PDB entry 1TAL | X-ray diffraction, 1.50 A resolution | chain A

Chain A:
Protein: Alpha-lytic protease
Source organism: Lysobacter enzymogenes
Notes: EC 3.4.21.12
Reference sequence: P00778 (PRLA_LYSEN); the construct lacks a stretch of the UniProt sequence and is renumbered around it, so the offset changes along the chain: 16-19 = UniProt 202-205; 31-36 = UniProt 206-211; 38-44 = UniProt 212-218; 45-48 = UniProt 220-223; 13 more segments
Sequence (198 residues; row label = number of the first residue in the row; note: 60 numbers in that range are skipped by the numbering (no residue carries them; nothing is unmodelled there); a row labelled like 15A-15B holds insertion residues (15A, then the next letters in order)):
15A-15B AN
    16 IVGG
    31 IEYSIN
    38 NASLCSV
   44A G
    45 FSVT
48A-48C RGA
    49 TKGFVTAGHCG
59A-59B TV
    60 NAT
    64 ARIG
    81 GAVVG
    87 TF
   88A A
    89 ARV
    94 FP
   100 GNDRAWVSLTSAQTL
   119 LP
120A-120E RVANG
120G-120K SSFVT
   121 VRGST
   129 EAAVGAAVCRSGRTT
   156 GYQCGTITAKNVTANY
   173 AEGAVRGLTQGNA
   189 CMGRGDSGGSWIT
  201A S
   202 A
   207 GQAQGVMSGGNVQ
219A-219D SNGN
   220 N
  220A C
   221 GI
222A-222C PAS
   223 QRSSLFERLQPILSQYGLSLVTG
Cystine bridges: Cys-42/Cys-58, Cys-137/Cys-159, Cys-189/Cys-220A
Residues lining bound ligands: tris(hydroxyethyl)aminomethane (TAM): His-57, Phe-94, Tyr-171, Ala-173, Glu-174, Arg-192, Ser-195, Ser-214, Gly-215
Curated features (UniProtKB/Swiss-Prot):
  - active site (Charge relay system): His-57, Asp-102, Ser-195

Summary:
Chain A binds tris(hydroxyethyl)aminomethane. UniProt lists 3 active-site residues.
Chain A is Alpha-lytic protease (Lysobacter enzymogenes); the structure, Alpha-lytic protease at 120 K (single
structure model), was determined by X-ray diffraction together with 2ULL from the same study.
